8T73 - chain A; structure by X-ray diffraction, 1.50 A resolution.

# Chain A
Protein: GTPase KRas
From: Homo sapiens
Notes: EC 3.6.5.2
UniProtKB: P01116 (RASK_HUMAN), isoform P01116-1; residue numbers follow UniProt; this construct covers 1-169
Chain sequence (170 residues; numbered 0 to 169; the number before each row is that of its first residue; numbering starts at 0):
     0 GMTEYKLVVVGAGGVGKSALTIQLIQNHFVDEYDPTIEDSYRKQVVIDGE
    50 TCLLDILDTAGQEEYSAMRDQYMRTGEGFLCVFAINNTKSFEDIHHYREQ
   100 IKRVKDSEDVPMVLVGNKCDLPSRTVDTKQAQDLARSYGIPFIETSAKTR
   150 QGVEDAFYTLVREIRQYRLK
Unresolved in the structure: 0, 169
Differences from the reference sequence: expression tag (0); engineered mutation Gly151 (Arg in P01116)
Bound ions: Mg2+: Ser17 (together with GDP)
Small-molecule neighbours: GDP (guanosine-5'-diphosphate): Ala11, Gly12, Gly13, Val14, Gly15, Lys16, Ser17, Ala18, Phe28, Val29, Asp30, Tyr32, Asn116, Lys117, Asp119, Leu120, Ser145, Ala146, Lys147

# Overview
Ligands of chain A: GDP.
Chain A is GTPase KRas (Homo sapiens); the structure, Crystal structure of KRAS4a-R151G with bound GDP and Mg
ion, was determined by X-ray diffraction together with 8T71, 8T72, 8T74 and 8T75 from the same study.
